PDB entry 2I0R | X-ray diffraction, 1.40 A resolution | chains H and A of the 4 polymer chains in the assembly

# Chain H
Name: Aromatic Amine Dehydrogenase
Organism: Alcaligenes faecalis
Notes: EC 1.4.99.4
Chain sequence (124 residues; numbered 59 to 182; the number before each row is that of its first residue):
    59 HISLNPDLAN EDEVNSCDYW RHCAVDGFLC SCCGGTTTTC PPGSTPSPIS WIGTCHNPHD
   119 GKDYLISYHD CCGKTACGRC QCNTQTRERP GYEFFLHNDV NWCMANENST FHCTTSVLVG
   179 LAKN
Unresolved in the structure: 181-182
Modified positions: W109 (6-(formylamino)-7-hydroxy-l-tryptophan; 1TQ)
Disulfide bonds: C75-C140, C81-C113, C88-C171, C90-C138, C91-C135, C98-C129, C130-C161
Glycans and other covalent adducts: covalent link W109-W160

# Chain A
Name: Aromatic Amine Dehydrogenase
Organism: Alcaligenes faecalis
Notes: EC 1.4.99.4
UniProt: P84888 (AAUB_ALCFA); residues 73-432 here correspond to UniProt positions 30-389 (UniProt number = residue number - 43)
Chain sequence (361 residues; row label = number of the first residue in the row):
    73 REVLTGGHSV SAPQENRIYV MDSVFMHLTE SRVHVYDYTN GKFLGMVPTA FNGHVQVSND
   133 GKKIYTMTTY HERITRGKRS DVVEVWDADK LTFEKEISLP PKRVQGLNYD GLFRQTTDGK
   193 FIVLQNASPA TSIGIVDVAK GDYVEDVTAA AGCWSVIPQP NRPRSFMTIC GDGGLLTINL
   253 GEDGKVASQS RSKQMFSVAD DPIFIAPALD KDKAHFVSYY GNVYSADFSG DEVKVDGPWS
   313 LLNDEDKAKN WVPGGYNLVG LHRASGRMYV FMHPDGKEGT HKFPAAEIWV MDTKTKQRVA
   373 RIPGRDALSM TIDQQRNLML TLDGGNVNVY DISQPEPKLL RTIEGAAEAS LQVQFHPVGG
   433 T
Unresolved in the structure: 433
Disulfide bonds: C225-C242

# Chain H / chain A interface
Residue-residue contacts - 68 pairs, chain H then chain A:
  F86(H) with F97(A), hydrophobic; M98(A), hydrophobic
  I107(H) with P201(A)
  G131(H) with T147(A)
  K132(H) with T147(A)
  T133(H) with T101(A); T147(A)
  A134(H) with F97(A); M98(A)
  G136(H) with M98(A)
  Q139(H) with F97(A)
  N141(H) with Y328(A), hydrogen bond
  Q143(H) with G351(A); H353(A); K354(A), hydrogen bond
  T144(H) with E350(A); G351(A)
  R145(H) with E350(A), hydrogen bond (backbone-side chain)
  E146(H) with Y291(A), hydrogen bond (backbone-side chain); H353(A), salt bridge; K354(A), salt bridge
  R147(H) with P274(A); Y291(A); E350(A), salt bridge
  P148(H) with I275(A); I277(A), hydrophobic; Y291(A)
  G149(H) with W226(A)
  Y150(H) with W226(A); I241(A), hydrophobic; G243(A); F268(A); P274(A); I275(A), hydrogen bond (side chain-backbone); I277(A), hydrophobic
  E151(H) with V270(A)
  F152(H) with A199(A), hydrophobic; P201(A); W226(A), hydrophobic
  F153(H) with P201(A), hydrophobic
  N156(H) with K354(A)
  D157(H) with G178(A); L179(A), hydrogen bond (backbone-backbone); Y181(A), hydrogen bond; Y328(A); K354(A), salt bridge
  V158(H) with Q177(A); G178(A); W226(A), hydrophobic
  N159(H) with F123(A); Q177(A), hydrogen bond (backbone-backbone)
  W160(H) with P201(A), hydrophobic
  M162(H) with R151(A), hydrogen bond (backbone-side chain); Q177(A); A199(A); P201(A), hydrophobic
  A163(H) with S200(A)
  N166(H) with H143(A), hydrogen bond; I146(A), hydrogen bond (side chain-backbone); T147(A), hydrogen bond (side chain-backbone); R148(A)
  S167(H) with F123(A); H143(A); R151(A); Q177(A), hydrogen bond
  T168(H) with I146(A), hydrogen bond (side chain-backbone); T147(A)
  F169(H) with F123(A)
Also at the interface, not in a pair above, chain H (35 interface residues in all): D84, G85, H155, E165
Also at the interface, not in a pair above, chain A (35 interface residues in all): T141, V176, G224, C242, Y292

# Overview
The chain H/chain A interface involves 35 residues from each chain; the contacts include 14 hydrogen bonds and
4 salt bridges. Polar contacts include E146(H)-H353(A), E146(H)-K354(A) and R147(H)-E350(A).
Chain H is Aromatic Amine Dehydrogenase and chain A is Aromatic Amine Dehydrogenase, both from Alcaligenes
faecalis; the structure, Crystal structure of aromatic amine dehydrogenase TTQ-formamide adduct, was
determined by X-ray diffraction (same publication as 2I0S, 2I0T, 2OIZ, 2OJY, 2OK4 and 2OK6).
